4EDZ - chains A and B; structure by X-ray diffraction, 2.00 A resolution.

[Chain A (and B)]
Name: Hematopoietic prostaglandin D synthase
Organism: Homo sapiens
Notes: EC 5.3.99.2, 2.5.1.18; chain B of this document is another copy of the same molecule, construct and numbering; everything in this record applies to it too
Reference sequence: O60760 (HPGDS_HUMAN); residues 2-199 here = UniProt positions 2-199
Sequence (199 residues; each row starts with the number of its first residue):
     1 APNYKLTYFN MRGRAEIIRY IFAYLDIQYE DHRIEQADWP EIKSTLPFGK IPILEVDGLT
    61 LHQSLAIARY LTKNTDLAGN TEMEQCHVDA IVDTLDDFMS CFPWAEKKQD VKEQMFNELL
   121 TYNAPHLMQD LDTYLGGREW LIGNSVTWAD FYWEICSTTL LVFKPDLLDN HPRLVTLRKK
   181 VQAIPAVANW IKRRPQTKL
Not modelled in the structure: 1 (chain B: 107-108)
Differences from the reference sequence: expression tag (1)
Residues lining bound ligands:
  - 0O5 (4-(3-methylisoquinolin-1-yl)-N-[2-(morpholin-4-yl)ethyl]benzamide): Y8, F9, M11, G13, R14, Q36, D96, M99, S100, W104, Y152, I155, C156, T159, L199
  - glutathione (GSH): Y8, F9, R14, W39, K43, G49, K50, I51, P52, Q63, S64

[Interface between chain A and chain B]
Contacting residue pairs (48; chain A residue first):
  P47(A) - D130(B)
  F48(A) - I91(B)  hydrophobic
  F48(A) - T94(B)
  F48(A) - D130(B)
  F48(A) - L131(B)
  F48(A) - Y134(B)  hydrophobic
  L61(A) - M83(B)  hydrophobic
  L61(A) - C86(B)  hydrophobic
  L61(A) - H87(B)
  H62(A) - A90(B)
  H62(A) - T94(B)
  Q63(A) - A90(B)
  Q63(A) - D93(B)
  Q63(A) - T94(B)  hydrogen bond
  Q63(A) - D97(B)  hydrogen bond
  A66(A) - C86(B)
  A66(A) - D89(B)
  A66(A) - A90(B)
  R69(A) - R69(B)
  R69(A) - D89(B)  salt bridge
  Y70(A) - E82(B)
  Y70(A) - M83(B)
  Y70(A) - C86(B)  hydrophobic
  K73(A) - Q85(B)  hydrogen bond
  N74(A) - E82(B)  hydrogen bond
  E82(A) - Y70(B)
  E82(A) - N74(B)  hydrogen bond
  M83(A) - L59(B)  hydrophobic
  M83(A) - L61(B)  hydrophobic
  M83(A) - Y70(B)
  Q85(A) - K73(B)  hydrogen bond
  C86(A) - A66(B)
  C86(A) - Y70(B)  hydrophobic
  H87(A) - L61(B)
  D89(A) - A66(B)
  D89(A) - R69(B)  salt bridge
  A90(A) - H62(B)
  A90(A) - Q63(B)
  A90(A) - A66(B)
  I91(A) - F48(B)  hydrophobic
  D93(A) - Q63(B)
  T94(A) - H62(B)
  T94(A) - Q63(B)  hydrogen bond
  D97(A) - Q63(B)  hydrogen bond
  D130(A) - P47(B)
  D130(A) - F48(B)
  L131(A) - F48(B)  hydrophobic
  Y134(A) - F48(B)  hydrophobic
Other interface residues (no listed pair), chain A (29 interface residues in all): G49, T60, L65, I67, L127
Other interface residues (no listed pair), chain B (28 interface residues in all): L65, I67, L127

[Overview]
The interface between chain A and chain B involves 29 residues on one side and 28 on the other; the contacts
include 8 hydrogen bonds and 2 salt bridges. Polar contacts include R69(A)-D89(B), Q63(A)-T94(B) and
Q63(A)-D97(B). Ligands of chain A: glutathione and compound 0O5.
Chain A and chain B are both Hematopoietic prostaglandin D synthase (Homo sapiens); the structure, Crystal
structure of hH-PGDS with water displacing inhibitor, was determined by X-ray diffraction (same publication as
4EDY, 4EE0 and 4EC0).
